6G8T - chain A; structure by X-ray diffraction, 2.67 A resolution.

# Chain A
Name: Golgi reassembly-stacking protein 1
From: Homo sapiens
UniProt: Q9BQQ3 (GORS1_HUMAN); numbering as in UniProt (aligned over 1-118)
Chain sequence (118 residues; numbered 1 to 118; the number before each row is that of its first residue):
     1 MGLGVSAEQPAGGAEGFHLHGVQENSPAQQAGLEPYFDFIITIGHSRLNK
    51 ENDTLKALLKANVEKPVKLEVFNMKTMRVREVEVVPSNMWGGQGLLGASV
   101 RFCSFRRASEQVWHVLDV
Disordered / not traced: 1-12
Swiss-Prot annotation at these positions:
  - binding site (Zn(2+)): His18, His20, Cys103
  - lipidation: Gly2 (N-myristoyl glycine)
What the authors report for this chain:
  - self-association interface (contacts with another copy of this molecule); pairs are residue here / residue on that copy: Leu95-Val118 (backbone contact), Leu96-Val118 (backbone contact), Gly97-Val118 (backbone contact), Ala98-Val118 (backbone contact)

# Summary
Curated annotation (UniProt) lists 3 Zn2+-binding residues. From the paper: a self-association interface
involving Leu95, Leu96 and Gly97 among others.
Chain A is Golgi reassembly-stacking protein 1 (Homo sapiens); the structure, Crystal Structures of the Single
PDZ Domains from GRASP65 and their Interaction with the Golgin GM130, was determined by X-ray diffraction
(same publication as 6G8W and 6G8Y).
